3IR7 - chains A and C of the 3 polymer chains in the assembly; structure by X-ray diffraction, 2.50 A resolution.

[Chain A]
Name: Respiratory nitrate reductase 1 alpha chain
From: Escherichia coli K-12
Notes: EC 1.7.99.4; fragment: NarG
UniProtKB: P09152 (NARG_ECOLI); residues 0-1246 here correspond to UniProt positions 1-1247 (UniProt number = residue number + 1)
Amino-acid sequence (1247 residues; each row starts with the number of its first residue; numbering starts at 0):
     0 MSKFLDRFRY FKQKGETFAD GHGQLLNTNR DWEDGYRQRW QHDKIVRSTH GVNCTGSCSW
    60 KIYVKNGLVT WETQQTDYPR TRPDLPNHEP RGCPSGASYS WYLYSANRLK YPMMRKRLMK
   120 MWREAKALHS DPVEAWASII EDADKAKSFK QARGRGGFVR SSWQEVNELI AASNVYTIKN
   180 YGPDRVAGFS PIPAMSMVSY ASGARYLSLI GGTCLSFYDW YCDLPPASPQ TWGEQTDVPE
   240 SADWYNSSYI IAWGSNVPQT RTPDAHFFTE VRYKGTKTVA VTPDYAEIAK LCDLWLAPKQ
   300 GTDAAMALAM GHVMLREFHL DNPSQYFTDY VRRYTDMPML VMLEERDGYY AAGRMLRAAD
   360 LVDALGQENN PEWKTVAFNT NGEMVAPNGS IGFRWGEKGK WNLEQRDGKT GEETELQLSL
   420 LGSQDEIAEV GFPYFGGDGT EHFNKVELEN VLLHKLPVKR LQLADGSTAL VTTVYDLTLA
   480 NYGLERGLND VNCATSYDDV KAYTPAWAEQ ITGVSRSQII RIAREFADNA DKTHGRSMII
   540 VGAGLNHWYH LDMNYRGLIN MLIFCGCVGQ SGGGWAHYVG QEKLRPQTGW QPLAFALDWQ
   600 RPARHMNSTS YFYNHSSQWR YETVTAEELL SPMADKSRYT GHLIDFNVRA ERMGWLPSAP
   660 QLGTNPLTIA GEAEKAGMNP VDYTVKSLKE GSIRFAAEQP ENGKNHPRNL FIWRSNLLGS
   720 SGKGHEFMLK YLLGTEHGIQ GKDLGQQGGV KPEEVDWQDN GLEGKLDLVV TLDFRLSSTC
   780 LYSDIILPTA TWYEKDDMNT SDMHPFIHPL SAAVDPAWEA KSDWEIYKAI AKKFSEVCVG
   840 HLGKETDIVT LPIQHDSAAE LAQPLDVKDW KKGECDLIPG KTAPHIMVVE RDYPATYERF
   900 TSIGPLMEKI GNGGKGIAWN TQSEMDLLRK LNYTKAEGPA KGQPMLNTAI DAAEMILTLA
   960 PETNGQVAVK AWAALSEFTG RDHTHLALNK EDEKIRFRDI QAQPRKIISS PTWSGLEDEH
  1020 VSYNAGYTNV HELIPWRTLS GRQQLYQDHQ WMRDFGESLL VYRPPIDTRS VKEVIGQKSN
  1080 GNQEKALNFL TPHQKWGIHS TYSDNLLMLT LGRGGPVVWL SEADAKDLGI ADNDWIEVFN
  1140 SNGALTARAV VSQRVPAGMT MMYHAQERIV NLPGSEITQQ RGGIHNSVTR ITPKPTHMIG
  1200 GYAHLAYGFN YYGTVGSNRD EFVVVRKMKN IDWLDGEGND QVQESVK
Unresolved in the structure: 0, 8-9, 1245-1246
Differences from the reference sequence: engineered mutation Ser94 (Arg95 in P09152)
Swiss-Prot annotation at these positions:
  - binding site ([4Fe-4S] cluster): His49, Cys53, Cys57, Cys92
  - binding site (Mo-bis(molybdopterin guanine dinucleotide)): Asp222
Bound ions: 4Fe-4S cluster Fe: His49, Cys53, Cys57, Cys92; molybdenum(VI) ion: Asp222 (together with MD1)
Ligand contacts:
  - MD1 (phosphoric acid 4-(2-amino-4-oxo-3,4,5,6,-tetrahydro-pteridin-6-yl)-2-hydroxy-3,4-dimercapto-but-3-en-yl ester guanylate ester), molecule 1: Gly50, Val51, Asn52, Pro190, Ser198, Tyr220, Asp222, His546, Trp712, Arg713, Ser714, Asn715, Leu716, Ser719, Ser720, Lys722, Leu771, Asp772, Phe773, Arg774, Ser776, Thr788, Trp791, Lys794, Asp822, Thr1090, His1092, Ile1097, His1098, Ser1099, Thr1100, His1163, His1184, Asn1185, Thr1188, Asn1217, Arg1218
  - MD1, molecule 2: Asn52, Cys53, Asp222, Trp252, Gly253, Ser254, Asn255, Gln258, Thr259, Arg260, Val280, Thr281, Pro282, Asp283, Ala285, Pro297, Gln299, Gly300, Asp302, Gly541, Ala542, Gly543, Leu544, Trp547, Tyr577, Val578, Gly579, Leu1089, Pro1091, His1092, Gln1093, Lys1094, Gly1096, Ile1097, His1098, Tyr1162, Arg1218
  - 4Fe-4S cluster (SF4): Thr48, His49, Val51, Cys53, Gly55, Ser56, Cys57, Trp59, Gly91, Cys92, Gly95, Pro262, Ile1097, Tyr1101
From the paper describing this entry:
  - 4Fe-4S cluster coordination: His49, Cys53, Cys57, Cys92
  - mutagenesis - R94S: decreased catalytic activity on lapachol
  - mutagenesis - R94S: unchanged catalytic activity on benzyl viologen

[Chain C]
Name: Respiratory nitrate reductase 1 gamma chain
From: Escherichia coli K-12
Notes: EC 1.7.99.4; fragment: NarI
UniProtKB: P11350 (NARI_ECOLI); numbering as in UniProt (aligned over 1-225)
Amino-acid sequence (225 residues; row label = number of the first residue in the row):
     1 MQFLNMFFFD IYPYIAGAVF LIGSWLRYDY GQYTWRAASS QMLDRKGMNL ASNLFHIGIL
    61 GIFVGHFFGM LTPHWMYEAW LPIEVKQKMA MFAGGASGVL CLIGGVLLLK RRLFSPRVRA
   121 TTTGADILIL SLLVIQCALG LLTIPFSAQH MDGSEMMKLV GWAQSVVTFH GGASQHLDGV
   181 AFIFRLHLVL GMTLFLLFPF SRLIHIWSVP VEYLTRKYQL VRARH
Modified residues: Met1 (n-formylmethionine; FME)
Swiss-Prot annotation at these positions:
  - binding site (heme b): His56, His66, His187, His205
  - modified residue: Met1 (N-formylmethionine)
Bound ions: heme Fe site 1: His56, His205; heme Fe site 2: His66, His187
Ligand contacts:
  - phosphatidyl glycerol (AGA; (1S)-2-{[{[(2S)-2,3-dihydroxypropyl]oxy}(hydroxy)phosphoryl]oxy}-1-[(pentanoyloxy)methyl]ethyl octanoate): Leu21, Ser24, Trp25, Tyr28, Trp35, Trp207, Ser208
  - heme (HEM), molecule 1: Ala37, Ser39, Ser40, Gln41, Met48, Phe55, His56, Ile59, Leu60, Leu108, Arg111, Arg112, Asp126, Ile129, Leu130, Leu133, Arg202, Leu203, His205, Ile206, Val209
  - heme (HEM), molecule 2: Ile59, Ile62, His66, Met70, Gln87, Ala90, Gly94, Gly95, Gly98, Cys101, Leu133, Gln136, Cys137, Gly140, Leu141, Thr143, Ile144, Ser147, Met156, Leu159, Trp162, Phe184, His187, Leu188, Gly191, Met192, Leu194, Phe195

[Chain A / chain C interface]
Pairs across the interface (35; chain A residue first):
  Ser1(A) - Trp25(C)
  Ser1(A) - Asp29(C)  hydrogen bond
  Lys2(A) - Tyr28(C)
  Lys2(A) - Asp29(C)  hydrogen bond (backbone-side chain)
  Lys2(A) - Gln32(C)
  Phe3(A) - Trp25(C)
  Phe3(A) - Tyr28(C)  hydrophobic
  Phe3(A) - Asp29(C)  hydrogen bond (backbone-side chain)
  Arg6(A) - Tyr28(C)
  Thr16(A) - Lys217(C)
  Phe17(A) - Val221(C)  hydrophobic
  Gly20(A) - Lys217(C)
  His21(A) - Tyr218(C)
  His21(A) - Gln219(C)  hydrogen bond (backbone-backbone)
  Gly22(A) - Gln219(C)
  Gln23(A) - Lys217(C)
  Gln23(A) - Gln219(C)  hydrogen bond (backbone-backbone)
  Gln23(A) - Leu220(C)
  Gln23(A) - Val221(C)  hydrogen bond (backbone-backbone)
  Leu24(A) - Val221(C)
  Leu24(A) - Ala223(C)
  Leu25(A) - Leu220(C)  hydrophobic
  Leu25(A) - Val221(C)  hydrogen bond (backbone-backbone)
  Leu25(A) - Arg222(C)
  Leu25(A) - Ala223(C)  hydrogen bond (backbone-backbone)
  Asn26(A) - Ala223(C)
  Asn26(A) - His225(C)
  Thr27(A) - Arg222(C)
  Thr27(A) - His225(C)
  Asn28(A) - Arg222(C)  hydrogen bond (backbone-side chain)
  Asn28(A) - His225(C)
  Arg29(A) - Arg222(C)  hydrogen bond (side chain-backbone)
  Arg29(A) - Ala223(C)  hydrogen bond (side chain-backbone)
  Arg29(A) - Arg224(C)
  Trp31(A) - Arg222(C)

[In short]
17 residues of chain A and 13 residues of chain C are in contact; the contacts include 11 hydrogen bonds.
Polar pairs include Ser1(A)-Asp29(C), Lys2(A)-Asp29(C) and Phe3(A)-Asp29(C). The paper reports that R94S of
chain A reduces catalytic activity on lapachol; 4Fe-4S cluster coordination by His49(A), Cys53(A) and Cys57(A)
among others.
Chain A is Respiratory nitrate reductase 1 alpha chain and chain C is Respiratory nitrate reductase 1 gamma
chain, both from Escherichia coli K-12; the structure, Crystal structure of NarGHI mutant NarG-R94S, was
determined by X-ray diffraction together with 3IR5 and 3IR6 from the same study.
